Entry 4RAP (X-ray diffraction, 2.88 A resolution); this record covers chains A and B of the 12 polymer chains in the assembly.

[Chain A (and B)]
Molecule: Glycosyltransferase TibC
Organism: Escherichia coli ETEC H10407
Notes: EC 2.4.-.-; chain B of this document is another copy of the same molecule, construct and numbering; everything in this record applies to it too
UniProtKB: Q9S4K6 (TIBC_ECOH1); numbering as in UniProt (aligned over 1-406)
Amino-acid sequence (406 residues; row label = number of the first residue in the row):
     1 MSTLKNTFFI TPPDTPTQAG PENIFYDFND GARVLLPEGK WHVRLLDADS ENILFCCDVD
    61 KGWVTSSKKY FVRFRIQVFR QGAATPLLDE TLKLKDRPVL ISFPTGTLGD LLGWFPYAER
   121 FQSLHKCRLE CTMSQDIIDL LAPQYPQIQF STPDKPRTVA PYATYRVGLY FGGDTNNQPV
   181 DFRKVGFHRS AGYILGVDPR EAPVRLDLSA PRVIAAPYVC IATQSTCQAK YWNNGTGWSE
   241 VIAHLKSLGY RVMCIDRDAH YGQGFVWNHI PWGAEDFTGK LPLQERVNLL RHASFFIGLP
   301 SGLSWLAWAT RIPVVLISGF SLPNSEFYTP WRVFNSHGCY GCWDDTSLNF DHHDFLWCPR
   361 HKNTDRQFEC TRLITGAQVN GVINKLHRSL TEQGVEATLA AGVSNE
Disordered / not traced: 1-9, 84, 392-406 (chain B: 1-8, 392-406)
Modified residues: Mse1 (selenomethionine); Mse133 (selenomethionine; parent Met); Mse253 (selenomethionine; parent Met)
Construct notes: engineered mutation Ala83 (Glu in Q9S4K6), Ala84 (Glu in Q9S4K6), Ala215 (Gln in Q9S4K6), Ala216 (Glu in Q9S4K6), Ala400 (Lys in Q9S4K6), Ala401 (Lys in Q9S4K6)
Bound ions: Fe ion: Cys342, Cys370
Swiss-Prot annotation at these positions:
  - active site: Asp110 (Proton acceptor)
  - binding site (ADP-D-glycero-beta-D-manno-heptose): Thr107, Leu108, Gly109, Gln224, Thr226, Lys230, Arg257, Leu281, Gly302, Glu326
  - binding site (Fe(3+)): Cys339, Cys342, Cys358, Cys370
  - mutagenesis: Ser2 to Lys95 (Loss of catalytic activity), Glu90 (E90K: No effect), Asp110 (D110A: Loss of catalytic activity), Lys230 (K230A: Loss of catalytic activity), Phe265 (F265D: Loss of catalytic activity. Does not form homododecamer but forms homodimer), Val266 (V266D: Loss of catalytic activity. Does not form homododecamer but forms homodimer), Arg286 (R286A: Severe loss of catalytic activity), Pro300 (P300S: Loss of ligand stereospecificity. Can use both ADP-D,D-heptose and ADP-L,D-heptose as sugar donor), Trp305 (W305A: Severe loss of catalytic activity), Cys339 (C339S: Loss of catalytic activity. Loss of iron binding. Does not form homododecamer), Cys342 (C342S: Loss of catalytic activity. Loss of iron binding. Does not form homododecamer), Leu348 (L348P: No effect), 2 further mutagenesis entries in UniProt
What the authors report for this chain:
  - Fe ion coordination: Cys339
  - self-association interface (contacts with another copy of this molecule): Phe265, Val266, Phe368
  - mutagenesis - F368D: decreased expression
  - contacts within the chain: Tyr70-Pro179 (pi stacking), Arg97-Tyr162 (cation-pi contact)
  - mutagenesis - P300S: increased catalytic activity on ADP-L,D-heptose
  - catalytic residues: Asp110 (proposed by the authors, not directly observed)
  - mutagenesis - D110A, K230A, R286A, W305A: abolished catalytic activity on TibA/AIDA-I
  - mutagenesis - E83A/E84A/Q215A/E216A/K400A/K401A: unchanged catalytic activity
  - mutagenesis - F265D, V266D: abolished catalytic activity on TibA

[How chain A and chain B interact]
Residue-residue contacts (26; chain A residue first):
  Asn233(A) - Phe265(B)
  Gly235(A) - Trp267(B)
  Gly235(A) - His269(B)
  Ser239(A) - His260(B)
  His260(A) - Ser239(B)  hydrogen bond
  Gly264(A) - Arg372(B)
  Phe265(A) - Val266(B)  hydrophobic
  Phe265(A) - Gln367(B)
  Phe265(A) - Phe368(B)  hydrophobic
  Phe265(A) - Arg372(B)
  Val266(A) - Phe265(B)  hydrophobic
  Trp267(A) - Gly235(B)
  His269(A) - Gly235(B)
  Ile270(A) - Trp272(B)
  Pro271(A) - Trp272(B)
  Trp272(A) - Ile270(B)
  Trp272(A) - Pro271(B)
  Trp272(A) - Trp272(B)
  Trp272(A) - Ala274(B)  hydrogen bond (side chain-backbone)
  Trp272(A) - Asp276(B)
  Ala274(A) - Trp272(B)  hydrogen bond (backbone-side chain)
  Asn363(A) - Asn363(B)
  Gln367(A) - Phe265(B)
  Phe368(A) - Phe265(B)  hydrophobic
  Arg372(A) - Gly264(B)  hydrogen bond (side chain-backbone)
  Arg372(A) - Phe265(B)
Other interface residues (no listed pair), chain A (21 interface residues in all): Gln228, Thr236, Gly273, Asp276
Other interface residues (no listed pair), chain B (20 interface residues in all): Asn233, Thr236, Gly273

[Overview]
Chain A and chain B form an interface of 21 and 20 residues respectively; the contacts include 4 hydrogen
bonds. Among the polar pairs are His260(A)-Ser239(B), Trp272(A)-Ala274(B) and Arg372(A)-Gly264(B). The paper
reports the catalytic residue Asp110(A); D110A, K230A and R286A of chain A, among others, abolish catalytic
activity on TibA/AIDA-I; 9 substitutions were tested in all.
Both chains are Glycosyltransferase TibC (Escherichia coli ETEC H10407). Entry 4RAP (Crystal structure of
bacterial iron-containing dodecameric glycosyltransferase TibC from enterotoxigenic E.coli H10407) was
determined by X-ray diffraction, deposited together with 4RB4.
